PDB entry 7B18 | electron microscopy, 2.62 A resolution | chains B and G of the 9 polymer chains in the assembly

Chain B:
Name: Spike glycoprotein
Source organism: Severe acute respiratory syndrome coronavirus 2
UniProt: P0DTC2 (SPIKE_SARS2); residues 1-1208 here = UniProt positions 1-1208
Chain sequence (1288 residues; each row starts with the number of its first residue):
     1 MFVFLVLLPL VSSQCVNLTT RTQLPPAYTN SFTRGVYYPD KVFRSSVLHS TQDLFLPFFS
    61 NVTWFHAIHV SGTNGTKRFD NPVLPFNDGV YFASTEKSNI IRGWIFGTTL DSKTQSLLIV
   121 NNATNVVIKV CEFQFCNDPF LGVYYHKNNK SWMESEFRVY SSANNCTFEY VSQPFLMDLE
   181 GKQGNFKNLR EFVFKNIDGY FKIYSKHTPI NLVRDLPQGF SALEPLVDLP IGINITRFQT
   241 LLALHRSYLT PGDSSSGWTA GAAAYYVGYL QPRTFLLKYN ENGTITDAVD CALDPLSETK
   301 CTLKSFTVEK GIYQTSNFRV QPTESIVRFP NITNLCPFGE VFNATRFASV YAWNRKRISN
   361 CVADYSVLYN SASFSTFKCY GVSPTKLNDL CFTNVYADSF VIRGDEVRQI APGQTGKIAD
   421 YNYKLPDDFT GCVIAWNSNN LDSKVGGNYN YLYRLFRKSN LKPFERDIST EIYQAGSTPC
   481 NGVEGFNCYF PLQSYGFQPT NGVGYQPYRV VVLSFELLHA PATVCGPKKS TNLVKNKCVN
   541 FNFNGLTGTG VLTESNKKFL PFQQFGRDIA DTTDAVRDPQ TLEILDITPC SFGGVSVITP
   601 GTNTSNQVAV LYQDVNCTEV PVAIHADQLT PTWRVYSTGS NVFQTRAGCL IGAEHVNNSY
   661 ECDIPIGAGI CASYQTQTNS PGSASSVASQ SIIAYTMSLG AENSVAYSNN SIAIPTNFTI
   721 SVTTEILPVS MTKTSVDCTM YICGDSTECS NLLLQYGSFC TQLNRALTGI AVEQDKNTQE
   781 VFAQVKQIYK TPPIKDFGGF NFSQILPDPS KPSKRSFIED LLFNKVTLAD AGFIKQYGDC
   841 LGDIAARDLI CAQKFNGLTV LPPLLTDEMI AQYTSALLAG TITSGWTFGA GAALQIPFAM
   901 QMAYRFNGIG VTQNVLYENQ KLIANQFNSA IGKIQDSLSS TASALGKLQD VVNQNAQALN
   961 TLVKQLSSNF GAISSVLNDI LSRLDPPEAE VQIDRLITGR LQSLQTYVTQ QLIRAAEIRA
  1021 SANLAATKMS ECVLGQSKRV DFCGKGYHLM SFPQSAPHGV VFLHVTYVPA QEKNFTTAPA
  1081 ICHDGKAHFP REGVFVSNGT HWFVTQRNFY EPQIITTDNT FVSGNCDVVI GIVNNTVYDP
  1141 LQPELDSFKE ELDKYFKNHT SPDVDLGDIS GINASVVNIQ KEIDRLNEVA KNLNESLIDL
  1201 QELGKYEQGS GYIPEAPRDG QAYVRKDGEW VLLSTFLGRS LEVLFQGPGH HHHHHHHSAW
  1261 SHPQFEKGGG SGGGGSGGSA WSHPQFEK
Unresolved in the structure: 1-13, 21-26, 66-79, 146-151, 173-185, 213-214, 245-262, 621-640, 675-690, 829-854, 1147-1288
Cystine bridges: Cys-15/Cys-136, Cys-131/Cys-166, Cys-291/Cys-301, Cys-336/Cys-361, Cys-379/Cys-432, Cys-391/Cys-525, Cys-480/Cys-488, Cys-538/Cys-590, Cys-617/Cys-649, Cys-662/Cys-671, Cys-743/Cys-749, Cys-1032/Cys-1043, Cys-1082/Cys-1126
Covalent attachments: N-acetylglucosamine (NAG) linked to Thr-124, Asn-165, Asn-331, Asn-603, Asn-616, Asn-657, Asn-709, Asn-717, Asn-801, Asn-1074, Asn-1098, Asn-1134
Construct notes: conflict Gly-682 (Arg in P0DTC2), Ser-683 (Arg in P0DTC2), Ser-685 (Arg in P0DTC2), Pro-986 (Lys in P0DTC2), Pro-987 (Val in P0DTC2); expression tag (1209-1288)
Small-molecule neighbours:
  - N-acetylglucosamine (NAG; 2-acetamido-2-deoxy-beta-D-glucopyranose), molecule 1: Gln-14, Cys-15, Asn-17, Asn-137
  - N-acetylglucosamine (NAG), molecule 2: Phe-342, Asn-343, Phe-374
Curated features (UniProtKB/Swiss-Prot):
  - region: Asn-280 to Cys-301 (Putative superantigen), Arg-403 to Asp-405 (Integrin-binding motif), Asn-448 to Phe-456 (Immunodominant HLA epitope recognized by the CD8+), Pro-681, Ala-684 (Putative superantigen), Ser-816 to Tyr-837 (Fusion peptide 1), Lys-835 to Phe-855 (Fusion peptide 2), Asp-1163 to Glu-1202 (Heptad repeat 2)
  - site: Arg-815, Ser-816 (Cleavage)
  - glycosylation: Asn-17 (N-linked (GlcNAc...) (complex) asparagine), Asn-61 (N-linked (GlcNAc...) (hybrid) asparagine), Asn-74 (N-linked (GlcNAc...) (complex) asparagine), Asn-122 (N-linked (GlcNAc...) (hybrid) asparagine), Asn-149 (N-linked (GlcNAc...) (complex) asparagine), Asn-165 (N-linked (GlcNAc...) (complex) asparagine), Asn-234 (N-linked (GlcNAc...) (high mannose) asparagine), Asn-282 (N-linked (GlcNAc...) (complex) asparagine), Thr-323 (O-linked (GalNAc) threonine), Ser-325 (O-linked (HexNAc...) serine), Asn-331 (N-linked (GlcNAc...) (complex) asparagine), Asn-343 (N-linked (GlcNAc...) (complex) asparagine), Asn-603 (N-linked (GlcNAc...) (hybrid) asparagine), Asn-616 (N-linked (GlcNAc...) (complex) asparagine), Asn-657 (N-linked (GlcNAc...) (complex) asparagine), Thr-676 (O-linked (GlcNAc...) threonine), Thr-678 (O-linked (GlcNAc...) threonine), Asn-709 (N-linked (GlcNAc...) (high mannose) asparagine), Asn-717 (N-linked (GlcNAc...) (hybrid) asparagine), Asn-801 (N-linked (GlcNAc...) (hybrid) asparagine) and 6 more in UniProt
  - natural variant: Leu-5 (L5F: In strain: Iota/B.1.526), Ser-13 (S13I: In strain: Epsilon/B.1.427/B.1.429), Leu-18 (L18F: In strain: Beta/B.1.351, Gamma/P.1 and 1 more), Thr-19 (T19I: In strain: Omicron/BQ.1.1, Omicron/XBB.1.5 and 1 more; T19R: In strain: Delta/B.1.617.2, Omicron/BA.2 and 4 more), Thr-20 (T20N: In strain: Gamma/P.1), Leu-24 to Ala-27 (sequence variant, change not given here; In strain: Omicron/BA.2, Omicron/BA.2.12.1 and 6 more), Pro-26 (P26S: In strain: Gamma/P.1), Gln-52 (Q52H: In strain: Omicron/EG.5.1), Ala-67 (A67V: In strain: Eta/B.1.525, Omicron/BA.1), His-69 to Val-70 (deletion: In strain: Alpha/B.1.1.7, Eta/B.1.525 and 5 more), Gly-75 (G75V: In strain: Lambda/C.37), Thr-76 (T76I: In strain: Lambda/C.37), 82 further natural variant entries in UniProt
  - mutagenesis: His-69 to Val-70 (Increased incorporation of cleaved spike into virions), Asn-121 (N121Q: Partial loss of biliverdin affinity), Arg-190 (R190K: Partial loss of biliverdin affinity), Asn-234 (N234Q: Increased resistance to neutralizing antibodies), Asn-331 (N331Q: Reduced viral infectivity), Asn-343 (N343Q: Reduced viral infectivity), Leu-452 (L452R: Increased resistance to neutralizing antibodies. Decreases HLA binding to NF9 epitope. Increased binding affinity to human ACE2), Tyr-453 (Y453F: Decreased HLA binding to NF9 epitope. Increased binding affinity to human ACE2), Ala-475 (A475V: Increased resistance to neutralizing antibodies), Val-483 (V483A: Increased resistance to neutralizing antibodies), Glu-484 (E484D: Increased replication in human TMEM106B overexpressing cells), Phe-490 (F490L: Increased resistance to neutralizing antibodies and human covalescent sera neutralization), 12 further mutagenesis entries in UniProt

Chain G:
Name: Nanobody against spike glycoprotein VHH V
Source organism: Vicugna pacos
Notes: antibody fragment or engineered binder
Chain sequence (121 residues; numbered 1 to 113 plus 8 insertion-coded residues; the number before each row is that of its first residue; a row labelled like 82A-82C holds insertion residues (82A, then the next letters in order)):
     1 QVQLVETGGG LVQPGGSLRL SCAASGFTFS SYAMGWARQV PGKGLEWVSY IYSDGSTEYQ
    61 DSVKGRFTIS RDNAKSTVYL QM
82A-82C NSL
    83 KPEDTAVYYC ATEGSLGG
100A-100E WGRDF
   101 GSWGQGTQVT VSS
Cystine bridges: Cys-22/Cys-92

Chain B / chain G interface:
Contacting residue pairs (44):
  Tyr-369(B) / Glu-58(G)  hydrogen bond
  Tyr-369(B) / Arg-100C(G)  hydrogen bond (backbone-side chain)
  Asn-370(B) / Asp-61(G)  hydrogen bond
  Ser-371(B) / Trp-47(G)  hydrogen bond (backbone-side chain)
  Ala-372(B) / Glu-46(G)
  Ala-372(B) / Trp-47(G)
  Ser-373(B) / Leu-45(G)
  Phe-374(B) / Trp-47(G)
  Phe-374(B) / Arg-100C(G)  hydrogen bond (backbone-side chain)
  Ser-375(B) / Arg-100C(G)
  Ser-375(B) / Phe-100E(G)
  Thr-376(B) / Arg-100C(G)
  Thr-376(B) / Phe-100E(G)  hydrogen bond (side chain-backbone)
  Phe-377(B) / Trp-100A(G)
  Phe-377(B) / Gly-100B(G)
  Phe-377(B) / Arg-100C(G)  hydrogen bond (backbone-backbone)
  Lys-378(B) / Ser-97(G)  hydrogen bond
  Lys-378(B) / Gly-99(G)  hydrogen bond (side chain-backbone)
  Lys-378(B) / Gly-100(G)
  Lys-378(B) / Trp-100A(G)
  Lys-378(B) / Gly-100B(G)
  Lys-378(B) / Arg-100C(G)
  Lys-378(B) / Asp-100D(G)  salt bridge
  Cys-379(B) / Gly-100(G)
  Cys-379(B) / Trp-100A(G)  hydrogen bond (backbone-backbone)
  Tyr-380(B) / Gly-99(G)
  Tyr-380(B) / Gly-100(G)
  Gly-381(B) / Trp-100A(G)
  Val-382(B) / Trp-100A(G)
  Pro-384(B) / Trp-100A(G)
  Val-407(B) / Phe-100E(G)
  Arg-408(B) / Gly-96(G)
  Arg-408(B) / Gly-101(G)  hydrogen bond (side chain-backbone)
  Arg-408(B) / Ser-102(G)  hydrogen bond
  Gln-414(B) / Ser-97(G)
  Asn-437(B) / Leu-45(G)
  Asn-440(B) / Gly-42(G)  hydrogen bond (side chain-backbone)
  Asn-440(B) / Lys-43(G)
  Val-503(B) / Tyr-91(G)  hydrophobic
  Val-503(B) / Trp-103(G)  hydrophobic
  Val-503(B) / Gly-104(G)
  Gly-504(B) / Trp-103(G)
  Tyr-508(B) / Leu-45(G)
  Tyr-508(B) / Trp-103(G)  hydrogen bond
Other interface residues (no listed pair), chain B (24 interface residues in all): Gly-404
Other interface residues (no listed pair), chain G (26 interface residues in all): Gly-44, Tyr-52, Gln-60, Thr-94, Gln-105

Overview:
Chain B and chain G form an interface of 24 and 26 residues respectively, with 14 hydrogen bonds and 1 salt
bridge. Polar pairs include Lys-378(B)/Asp-100D(G), Tyr-369(B)/Glu-58(G) and Tyr-369(B)/Arg-100C(G). Ligands
of chain B: N-acetylglucosamine.
Here chain B is Spike glycoprotein (Severe acute respiratory syndrome coronavirus 2) and chain G is Nanobody
against spike glycoprotein VHH V (Vicugna pacos). Entry 7B18 (SARS-CoV-spike bound to two neutralising
nanobodies) was determined by electron microscopy (same publication as 7B14, 7B17, 7KN5 and 7KSG).
